Entry 3FWC (X-ray diffraction, 2.70 A resolution); this record covers chains B and D of the 4 polymer chains in the assembly.

[Chain B]
Protein: Nuclear mRNA export protein SAC3
Source organism: Saccharomyces cerevisiae
Reference sequence: P46674 (SAC3_YEAST); residues 723-805 here = UniProt positions 723-805
Chain sequence (85 residues; numbered 721 to 805; the number before each row is that of its first residue):
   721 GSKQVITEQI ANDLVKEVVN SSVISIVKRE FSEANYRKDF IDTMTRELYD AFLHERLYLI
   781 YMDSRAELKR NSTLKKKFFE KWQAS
Disordered / not traced: 721, 805
Differences from the reference sequence: expression tag (721-722)
What the authors report for this chain:
  - post-translational modification sites: Lys748 (proposed by the authors, not directly observed)

[Chain D]
Protein: Protein SUS1
Source organism: Saccharomyces cerevisiae
Reference sequence: Q6WNK7 (SUS1_YEAST); numbering as in UniProt (aligned over 1-96)
Chain sequence (96 residues; row label = number of the first residue in the row):
     1 MTMDTAQLKS QIQQYLVESG NYELISNELK ARLLQEGWVD KVKDLTKSEM NINESTNFTQ
    61 ILSTVEPKAL EMVSDSTRET VLKQIREFLE EIVDTQ
Disordered / not traced: 1-5, 92-96
Curated features (UniProtKB/Swiss-Prot):
  - cross-link: Lys68 (Glycyl lysine isopeptide (Lys-Gly) (interchain with G-Cter in ubiquitin))
  - mutagenesis: Glu18 to Gly20 (In sus1-10; dissociates from TREX-2 while leaving its interaction with SAGA intact), Gly37 to Trp38 (In sus1-11; impairs binding to both TREX-2 and SAGA), Val73 to Asp75 (In sus1-12; dissociates from TREX-2 while leaving its interaction with SAGA intact)

[Chain B / chain D interface]
Pairs across the interface - 47 pairs, chain B then chain D:
  Lys723(B) with Gln7(D), hydrogen bond
  Ile726(B) with Gln7(D); Lys9(D)
  Thr727(B) with Leu82(D); Arg86(D); Leu89(D)
  Glu728(B) with Leu82(D)
  Gln729(B) with Lys9(D)
  Ile730(B) with Lys9(D); Ile12(D), hydrophobic; Ile85(D), hydrophobic
  Ala731(B) with Val81(D); Leu82(D), hydrophobic; Ile85(D), hydrophobic
  Asn732(B) with Arg78(D), hydrogen bond
  Asp733(B) with Lys9(D), salt bridge
  Leu734(B) with Tyr22(D); Ser26(D); Leu29(D), hydrophobic
  Val735(B) with Leu29(D), hydrophobic
  Glu737(B) with Tyr22(D)
  Val738(B) with Ser26(D); Leu29(D), hydrophobic; Lys30(D)
  Asn740(B) with Glu66(D)
  Ser742(B) with Trp38(D)
  Val743(B) with Leu62(D); Val65(D), hydrophobic; Glu66(D)
  Ile744(B) with Leu62(D), hydrophobic; Glu66(D)
  Ile746(B) with Val39(D), hydrophobic; Val42(D), hydrophobic; Lys43(D)
  Val747(B) with Thr46(D); Phe58(D), hydrophobic; Leu62(D), hydrophobic
  Lys748(B) with Phe58(D)
  Arg749(B) with Lys43(D)
  Glu750(B) with Lys43(D), salt bridge; Thr46(D); Lys47(D); Met50(D)
  Phe751(B) with Met50(D), hydrophobic; Phe58(D), hydrophobic; Ile61(D), hydrophobic
  Ala754(B) with Met50(D), hydrophobic
Also at the interface, not in a pair above, chain B (26 interface residues in all): Lys736, Val739
Also at the interface, not in a pair above, chain D (36 interface residues in all): Leu8, Gln13, Leu16, Ile25, Leu33, Glu54, Thr56, Asn57, Ala69, Leu70, Val73

[In short]
The interface between chain B and chain D involves 26 residues on one side and 36 on the other; the contacts
include 2 hydrogen bonds and 2 salt bridges. Among the polar pairs are Asp733(B)-Lys9(D), Glu750(B)-Lys43(D)
and Lys723(B)-Gln7(D). From UniProt: 8 mutagenesis sites on chain D. The paper reports a modification site at
Lys748(B).
Chain B is Nuclear mRNA export protein SAC3 and chain D is Protein SUS1, both from Saccharomyces cerevisiae;
the structure, Sac3:Sus1:Cdc31 complex, was determined by X-ray diffraction (same publication as 3FWB).
